PDB entry 9J4U | X-ray diffraction, 2.17 A resolution | chains A and D of the 5 polymer chains in the assembly

Chain A:
Molecule: MHC class I antigen
Organism: Homo sapiens
UniProt: Q8WLS4 (Q8WLS4_HUMAN); residues 1-275 here correspond to UniProt positions 25-299 (UniProt number = residue number + 24)
Sequence (276 residues; row label = number of the first residue in the row; numbering starts at 0):
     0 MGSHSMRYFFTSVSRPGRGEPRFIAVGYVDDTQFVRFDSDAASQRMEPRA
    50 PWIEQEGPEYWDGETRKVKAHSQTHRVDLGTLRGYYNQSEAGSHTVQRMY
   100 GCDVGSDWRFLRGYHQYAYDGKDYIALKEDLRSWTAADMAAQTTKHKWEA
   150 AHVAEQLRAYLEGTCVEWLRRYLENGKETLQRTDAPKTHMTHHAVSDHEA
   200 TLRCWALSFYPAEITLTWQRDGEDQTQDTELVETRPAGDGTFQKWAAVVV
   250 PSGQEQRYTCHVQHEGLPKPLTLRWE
Not modelled in the structure: 0, 275
Differences from the reference sequence: initiating methionine (0)
Disulfides: Cys101-Cys164, Cys203-Cys259

Chain D:
Molecule: LLL epitope specific TCR APHLA
Organism: Homo sapiens
Sequence (204 residues; each row starts with the number of its first residue; numbering starts at 0):
     0 MRKEVEQDPGPFNVPEGATVAFNCTYSNSASQSFFWYRQDCRKEPKLLMS
    50 VYSSGNEDGRFTAHVNRASQYISLLIRDSKLSDSATYLCVQGAAGNKLTF
   100 GGGTRVLVKPNIQNPDPAVYQLRDSKSSDKSVCLFTDFDSQTNVSQSKDS
   150 DVYITDKCVLDMRSMDFKSNSAVAWSNKSDFACANAFNNSIIPEDTFFPS
   200 PESS
Not modelled in the structure: 0-2, 127-128, 200-203
Disulfides: Cys23-Cys88, Cys132-Cys182

How chain A and chain D interact:
Residue-residue contacts (14; chain A residue first):
  Glu58(A) with Asn27(D)
  Arg65(A) with Ala93(D)
  Lys66(A) with Gln31(D); Ala93(D)
  Ala69(A) with Ala93(D)
  Gln155(A) with Tyr51(D)
  Ala158(A) with Tyr51(D); Ser52(D)
  Tyr159(A) with Gln31(D)
  Thr163(A) with Gln31(D); Arg66(D), hydrogen bond
  Glu166(A) with Arg66(D), salt bridge
  Trp167(A) with Ser28(D); Ala29(D), hydrophobic
Interface residues without a listed pair, chain D (9 interface residues in all): Ser26
From the paper, about this interface:
  - specific contacts: Tyr159(A)-Gln31(D), Thr163(A)-Gln31(D)
  - interface residues, chain A: Gln155(A), Ala158(A)
  - interface residues, chain D: Tyr51(D), Ser52(D), Ala93(D)

In short:
10 residues of chain A face 9 of chain D across their interface, with 1 hydrogen bond and 1 salt bridge. Polar
contacts include Glu166(A)-Arg66(D) and Thr163(A)-Arg66(D). The paper describes contacts between Tyr159(A) and
Gln31(D) and Thr163(A) and Gln31(D). The paper reports interface residues Gln155(A), Ala158(A) and Tyr51(D)
among others.
Chain A is MHC class I antigen and chain D is LLL epitope specific TCR APHLA, both from Homo sapiens; the
structure, Structural basis for recognition of SARS-CoV-2 conserved nucleocapside epitopes by dominant T cell
receptors, was determined by X-ray diffraction (same publication as 9WBD, 9J4T and 9J4V).
